PDB entry 5GS2 | X-ray diffraction, 3.59 A resolution | chains D and H of the 4 polymer chains in the assembly

Chain D:
Protein: anti-repebody
Organism: Mus musculus
Sequence (233 residues; each row starts with the number of its first residue):
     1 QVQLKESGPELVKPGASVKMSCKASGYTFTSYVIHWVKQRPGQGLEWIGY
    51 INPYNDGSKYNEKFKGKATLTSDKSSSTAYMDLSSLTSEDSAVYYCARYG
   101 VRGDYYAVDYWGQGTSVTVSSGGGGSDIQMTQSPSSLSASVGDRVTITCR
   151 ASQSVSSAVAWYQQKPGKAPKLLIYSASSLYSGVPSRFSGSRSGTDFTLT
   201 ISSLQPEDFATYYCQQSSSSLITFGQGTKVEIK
Not modelled in the structure: 1, 122-126, 233
Disulfide bonds: Cys22-Cys96, Cys149-Cys214

Chain H:
Protein: anti-MBP
Organism: Homo sapiens
Sequence (239 residues; row label = number of the first residue in the row):
     1 EVQLVESGGGLVQPGGSLRLSCAASGFNFSSSSIHWVRQAPGKGLEWVAS
    51 ISSSSGSTSYADSVKGRFTISADTSKNTAYLQMNSLTAEDTAVYYCARYG
   101 HWSWGRWWNYWVALDYWGQGTLVTVSSGGGGSDIVMTQSQKFMSTSAGDR
   151 VSITCKASQNVRTAVAWYQQKPGQSPKALIYLASNRHTGVPDRFTGSGSG
   201 TDFTLTISNVQSEDLADYFCLQHWSYPYTFGGGTKLEIK
Not modelled in the structure: 1, 128-132, 238-239
Disulfide bonds: Cys22-Cys96, Cys155-Cys220
Glycans and other covalent adducts: covalent link Thr145-Asp149

Interface between chain D and chain H:
Residue-residue contacts - 66 pairs, chain D then chain H:
  Pro14(D) - Asp62(H)
  Pro14(D) - Lys65(H)
  His35(D) - Tyr228(H)
  Val37(D) - Phe230(H)  hydrophobic
  Gln39(D) - Gln170(H)  hydrogen bond
  Leu45(D) - Phe219(H)  hydrophobic
  Leu45(D) - Phe230(H)  hydrophobic
  Trp47(D) - Pro227(H)  hydrophobic
  Trp47(D) - Tyr228(H)
  Lys59(D) - Tyr226(H)
  Asn61(D) - Pro227(H)
  Glu62(D) - Ala88(H)
  Glu62(D) - Ser126(H)  hydrogen bond
  Glu62(D) - Ser127(H)  hydrogen bond
  Lys63(D) - Thr87(H)
  Lys63(D) - Glu89(H)  salt bridge
  Lys65(D) - Ser127(H)  hydrogen bond
  Ser85(D) - Arg67(H)
  Thr87(D) - Ser63(H)
  Tyr95(D) - Gln170(H)
  Tyr95(D) - Gln174(H)
  Tyr95(D) - Ser175(H)
  Tyr99(D) - His223(H)
  Tyr99(D) - Tyr228(H)
  Tyr105(D) - Tyr181(H)  hydrophobic
  Tyr105(D) - His187(H)
  Tyr106(D) - Tyr181(H)
  Tyr106(D) - Leu182(H)
  Val108(D) - Tyr168(H)
  Asp109(D) - Ala178(H)
  Trp111(D) - Tyr168(H)
  Trp111(D) - Pro176(H)
  Gly112(D) - Ser175(H)  hydrogen bond (backbone-side chain)
  Gln113(D) - Ser175(H)  hydrogen bond (backbone-side chain)
  Ser156(D) - Trp111(H)
  Ser157(D) - Trp111(H)
  Ala158(D) - Trp111(H)
  Tyr162(D) - Ala113(H)
  Tyr162(D) - Leu114(H)  hydrogen bond (side chain-backbone)
  Tyr162(D) - Trp117(H)
  Gln164(D) - Gln39(H)  hydrogen bond
  Ala169(D) - Tyr95(H)  hydrophobic
  Ala169(D) - Trp117(H)  hydrophobic
  Ala169(D) - Gly118(H)
  Pro170(D) - Trp117(H)
  Leu172(D) - Ala113(H)  hydrophobic
  Leu172(D) - Asp115(H)
  Tyr175(D) - Ala113(H)  hydrophobic
  Tyr181(D) - Asp115(H)
  Tyr181(D) - Tyr116(H)
  Tyr213(D) - Gly44(H)
  Gln215(D) - Val112(H)
  Gln215(D) - Leu114(H)
  Ser217(D) - Tyr110(H)
  Ser217(D) - Trp111(H)  hydrogen bond (backbone-backbone)
  Ser217(D) - Val112(H)  hydrogen bond (side chain-backbone)
  Ser218(D) - Tyr110(H)
  Ser218(D) - Trp111(H)
  Ser219(D) - Tyr110(H)
  Ser220(D) - Asn109(H)  hydrogen bond
  Ser220(D) - Tyr110(H)
  Leu221(D) - Asp62(H)
  Ile222(D) - Trp47(H)  hydrophobic
  Ile222(D) - Val112(H)  hydrophobic
  Phe224(D) - Val37(H)  hydrophobic
  Phe224(D) - Leu45(H)
Also at the interface, not in a pair above, chain D (51 interface residues in all): Gly15, Gly44, Glu46, Gly66, Lys67, Asp104, Ala107, Gly114, Ala160, Lys168
Also at the interface, not in a pair above, chain H (49 interface residues in all): Pro14, Gly15, Lys43, Ser59, Tyr60, Leu86, Leu221, Gly231, Gly232

Summary:
Chain D and chain H form an interface of 51 and 49 residues respectively; the contacts include 11 hydrogen
bonds and 1 salt bridge. Polar contacts include Lys63(D)-Glu89(H), Gln39(D)-Gln170(H) and Glu62(D)-Ser126(H).
Here chain D is anti-repebody (Mus musculus) and chain H is anti-MBP (Homo sapiens). Entry 5GS2 (Crystal
structure of diabody complex with repebody and MBP) was determined by X-ray diffraction, deposited together
with 5GRU.
